Entry 5Z00 (X-ray diffraction, 2.59 A resolution); this record covers chains C and M of the 10 polymer chains in the assembly.

Chain C (and M):
Protein: B3 domain-containing transcription repressor VAL1
From: Arabidopsis thaliana
Notes: fragment: B3 domain, DNA binding domain; chain M of this document is another copy of the same molecule, construct and numbering; everything in this record applies to it too
UniProtKB: Q8W4L5 (VAL1_ARATH); residues 273-400 here = UniProt positions 273-400
Amino-acid sequence (128 residues; each row starts with the number of its first residue):
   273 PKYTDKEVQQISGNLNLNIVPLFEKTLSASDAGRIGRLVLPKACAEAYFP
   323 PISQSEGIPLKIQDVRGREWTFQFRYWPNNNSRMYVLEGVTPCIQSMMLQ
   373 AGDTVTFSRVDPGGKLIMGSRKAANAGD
Unresolved in the structure: 273-286, 398-400
UniProt features mapped onto this chain:
  - DNA-binding region: Phe-295 to Ala-396 (TF-B3)

Interface between chain C and chain M:
Contacting residue pairs (9; chain C residue first):
  Pro-293(C) with Arg-340(M), hydrogen bond (backbone-side chain)
  Leu-294(C) with Arg-340(M), hydrogen bond (backbone-side chain)
  Glu-318(C) with Met-370(M)
  Ala-319(C) with Arg-338(M); Ser-368(M)
  Tyr-320(C) with Arg-340(M); Ser-368(M)
  Arg-381(C) with Pro-364(M)
  Asp-383(C) with Pro-364(M)
Interface residues without a listed pair, chain C (10 interface residues in all): Val-292, Phe-295, Ala-315
Interface residues without a listed pair, chain M (7 interface residues in all): Trp-342, Gln-367

Overview:
The interface between chain C and chain M involves 10 residues on one side and 7 on the other; the contacts
include 2 hydrogen bonds. Polar contacts include Pro-293(C)/Arg-340(M) and Leu-294(C)/Arg-340(M). From
UniProt: a DNA-binding region on chain C.
Both chains are B3 domain-containing transcription repressor VAL1 (Arabidopsis thaliana). Entry 5Z00 (AtVAL1
B3 domain in complex with 15bp-DNA) was determined by X-ray diffraction together with 5YZY and 5YZZ from the
same study.
